6RID - chains A and C of the 11 polymer chains in the assembly; structure by electron microscopy, 2.90 A resolution.

[Chain A]
Protein: DNA-dependent RNA polymerase subunit rpo147
Organism: Vaccinia virus GLV-1h68
Notes: EC 2.7.7.6
UniProtKB: B9U1I2 (B9U1I2_9POXV); residues 1-1286 here = UniProt positions 1-1286
Sequence (1286 residues; numbered 1 to 1286; the number before each row is that of its first residue):
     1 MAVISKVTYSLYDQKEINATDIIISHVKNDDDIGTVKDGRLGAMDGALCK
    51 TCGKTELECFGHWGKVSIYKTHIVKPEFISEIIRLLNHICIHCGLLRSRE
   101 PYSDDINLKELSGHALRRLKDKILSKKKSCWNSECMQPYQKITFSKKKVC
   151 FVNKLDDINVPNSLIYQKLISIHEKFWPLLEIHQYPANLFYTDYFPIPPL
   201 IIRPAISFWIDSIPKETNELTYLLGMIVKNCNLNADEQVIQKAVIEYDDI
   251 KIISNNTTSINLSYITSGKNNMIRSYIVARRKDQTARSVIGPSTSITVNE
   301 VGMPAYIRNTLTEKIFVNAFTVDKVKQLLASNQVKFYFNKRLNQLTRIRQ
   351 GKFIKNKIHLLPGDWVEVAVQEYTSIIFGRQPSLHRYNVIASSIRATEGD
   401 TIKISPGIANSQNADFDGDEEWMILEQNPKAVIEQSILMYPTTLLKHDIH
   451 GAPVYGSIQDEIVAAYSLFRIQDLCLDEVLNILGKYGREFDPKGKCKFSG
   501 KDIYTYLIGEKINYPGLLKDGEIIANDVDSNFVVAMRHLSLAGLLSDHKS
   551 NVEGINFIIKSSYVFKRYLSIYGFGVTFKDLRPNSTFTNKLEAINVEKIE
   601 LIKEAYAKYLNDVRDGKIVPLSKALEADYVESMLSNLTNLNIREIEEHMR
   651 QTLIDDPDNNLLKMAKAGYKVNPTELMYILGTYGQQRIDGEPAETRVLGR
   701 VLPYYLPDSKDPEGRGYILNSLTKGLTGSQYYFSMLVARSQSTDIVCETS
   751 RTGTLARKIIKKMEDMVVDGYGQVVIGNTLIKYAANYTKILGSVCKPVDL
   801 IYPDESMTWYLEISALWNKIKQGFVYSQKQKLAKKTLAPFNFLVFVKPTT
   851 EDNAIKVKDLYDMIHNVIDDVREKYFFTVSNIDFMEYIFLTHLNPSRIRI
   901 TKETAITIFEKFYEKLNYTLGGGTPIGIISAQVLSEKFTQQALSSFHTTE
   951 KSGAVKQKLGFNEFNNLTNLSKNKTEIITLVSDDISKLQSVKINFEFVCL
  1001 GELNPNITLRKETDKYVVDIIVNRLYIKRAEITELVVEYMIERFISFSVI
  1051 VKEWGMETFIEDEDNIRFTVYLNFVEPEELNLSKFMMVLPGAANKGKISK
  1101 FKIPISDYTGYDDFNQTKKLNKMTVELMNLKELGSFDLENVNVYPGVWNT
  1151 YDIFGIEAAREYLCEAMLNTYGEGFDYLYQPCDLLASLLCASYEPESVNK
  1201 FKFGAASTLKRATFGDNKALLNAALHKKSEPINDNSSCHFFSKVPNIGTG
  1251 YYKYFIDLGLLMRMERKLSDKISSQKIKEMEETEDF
Unresolved in the structure: 1, 210-217, 350-354, 1265-1286
Metal / ion sites: Zn2+ site 1: Cys-49, Cys-52, Cys-59, His-62; Zn2+ site 2: Cys-90, Cys-93, Cys-130, Cys-135; Mg2+: Asp-417, Asp-419 (shared with 1 residue of chain P)

[Chain C]
Protein: DNA-directed RNA polymerase 35 kDa subunit
Organism: Vaccinia virus GLV-1h68
Notes: EC 2.7.7.6
UniProtKB: B9U1R2 (B9U1R2_9POXV); numbering as in UniProt (aligned over 1-305)
Sequence (305 residues; each row starts with the number of its first residue):
     1 MQHPREENSIVVELEPSLATFIKQGFNNLVKWPLLNIGIVLSNTSTAVNE
    51 EWLTAVEHIPTMKIFYKHIHKILTREMGFLVYLKRSQSERDNYITLYDFD
   101 YYIIDKDTNSVTMVDKPTELKETLLHVFQEYRLKSSQTIELIAFSSGTVI
   151 NEDIVSKLTFLDVEVFNREYNNVKTIIDPDFVFRSPFIVISPMGKLTFFV
   201 EVYSWFDFKSCFKDIIDFLEGALIANIHNHMIKVGNCDETVSSYNPESGM
   251 LFVNDLMTMNIVNFFGCNSRLESYHRFDMTKVDVELFIKALSDACKKILS
   301 ASNRL
Unresolved in the structure: 1-2

[How chain A and chain C interact]
Contacting residue pairs (25):
  Asp-477(A) with Asn-268(C); His-275(C), salt bridge
  Glu-478(A) with Asn-268(C)
  Leu-480(A) with Ser-273(C); Tyr-274(C)
  Asn-481(A) with Asn-268(C), hydrogen bond (side chain-backbone); Ser-269(C); Arg-270(C), hydrogen bond (side chain-backbone); Ser-273(C), hydrogen bond; His-275(C), hydrogen bond
  Gly-484(A) with Glu-272(C); Ser-273(C); Tyr-274(C)
  Lys-485(A) with Glu-239(C); Glu-272(C); Tyr-274(C)
  Gly-487(A) with Tyr-274(C)
  Arg-488(A) with Cys-237(C), hydrogen bond (side chain-backbone); Tyr-274(C)
  Tyr-563(A) with Glu-272(C), hydrogen bond
  Arg-567(A) with Arg-270(C); Leu-271(C), hydrogen bond (side chain-backbone); Glu-272(C)
  Ser-570(A) with Arg-270(C), hydrogen bond (backbone-side chain)
  Ile-571(A) with Arg-270(C)
Also at the interface, not in a pair above, chain C (11 interface residues in all): Cys-267

[In short]
12 residues of chain A and 11 residues of chain C are in contact, with 8 hydrogen bonds and 1 salt bridge.
Polar pairs include Asp-477(A)/His-275(C), Asn-481(A)/Asn-268(C) and Asn-481(A)/Arg-270(C). Cys-49(A),
Cys-52(A), Cys-59(A) and His-62(A) coordinate Zn2+ site 1.
Chain A is DNA-dependent RNA polymerase subunit rpo147 and chain C is DNA-directed RNA polymerase 35 kDa
subunit, both from Vaccinia virus GLV-1h68; the structure, Structure of Vaccinia Virus DNA-dependent RNA
polymerase elongation complex, was determined by electron microscopy.
